Entry 1J9S (X-ray diffraction, 1.90 A resolution); this record covers chains A and B of the 3 polymer chains in the assembly.

[Chain A (and B)]
Protein: Copper-containing nitrite reductase
Source organism: Alcaligenes faecalis
Notes: EC 1.7.99.3; chain B of this document is another copy of the same molecule, construct and numbering; everything in this record applies to it too
Reference sequence: P38501 (NIR_ALCFA); residues 4-340 here correspond to UniProt positions 40-376 (UniProt number = residue number + 36)
Sequence (341 residues; each row starts with the number of its first residue):
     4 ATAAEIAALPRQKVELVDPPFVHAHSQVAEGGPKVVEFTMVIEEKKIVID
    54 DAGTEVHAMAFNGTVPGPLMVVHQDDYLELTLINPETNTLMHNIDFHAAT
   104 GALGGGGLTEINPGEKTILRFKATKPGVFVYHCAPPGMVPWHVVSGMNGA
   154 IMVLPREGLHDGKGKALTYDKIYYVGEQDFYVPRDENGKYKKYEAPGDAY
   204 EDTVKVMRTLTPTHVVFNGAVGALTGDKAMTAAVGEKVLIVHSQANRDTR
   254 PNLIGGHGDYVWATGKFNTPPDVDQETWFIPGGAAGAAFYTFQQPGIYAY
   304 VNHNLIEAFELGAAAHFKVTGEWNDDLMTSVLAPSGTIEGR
Disordered / not traced: 340-344
Sequence notes: engineered mutation N255 (His291 in P38501); cloning artifact (341-344)
UniProt features mapped onto this chain:
  - binding site (Cu cation): H95, H100, H135, C136, H145, M150, H306
Bound ions: Cu ion site 1: H95, C136, H145, M150; Cu ion site 2: H100, H135 (together with nitrite ion) (shared with H306(B) of chain B); Cu ion site 3: H306 (together with nitrite ion) (shared with 2 residues of chain C)
Ligand contacts:
  - nitrite ion (NO2), molecule 1: D98, H100, H135, A137, V142
  - nitrite ion (NO2), molecule 2: I257, H306, L308

[How chain A and chain B interact]
Pairs across the interface - 112 pairs, chain A then chain B:
  I9(A) - D329(B)
  Y80(A) - D329(B)  hydrogen bond
  E82(A) - V334(B)
  D98(A) - I257(B)
  H100(A) - N255(B)
  H100(A) - H260(B)
  H100(A) - E279(B)  salt bridge
  H100(A) - H306(B)  hydrogen bond
  A101(A) - H260(B)
  A102(A) - H260(B)  hydrogen bond (backbone-side chain)
  A102(A) - M331(B)  hydrophobic
  T103(A) - G258(B)
  T103(A) - H260(B)
  T103(A) - Y293(B)
  T103(A) - Q296(B)
  T103(A) - Q297(B)  hydrogen bond (backbone-side chain)
  T103(A) - M331(B)
  G104(A) - G258(B)  hydrogen bond (backbone-backbone)
  G104(A) - Q297(B)
  G104(A) - W326(B)
  G104(A) - M331(B)
  A105(A) - W326(B)
  A105(A) - M331(B)  hydrophobic
  L106(A) - I257(B)
  L106(A) - G258(B)
  L106(A) - I300(B)
  L106(A) - Y301(B)  hydrophobic
  L106(A) - A302(B)
  G107(A) - G258(B)
  G107(A) - M331(B)
  G108(A) - M331(B)
  L111(A) - M331(B)  hydrophobic
  L111(A) - P337(B)
  E113(A) - P337(B)
  I114(A) - P337(B)  hydrophobic
  G117(A) - G339(B)
  E118(A) - P337(B)
  E118(A) - S338(B)
  K119(A) - L335(B)
  K119(A) - A336(B)
  K119(A) - P337(B)
  K119(A) - S338(B)  hydrogen bond (backbone-backbone)
  T120(A) - L335(B)  hydrogen bond (side chain-backbone)
  T120(A) - A336(B)
  T120(A) - P337(B)
  I121(A) - S333(B)
  I121(A) - V334(B)  hydrogen bond (backbone-backbone)
  I121(A) - L335(B)  hydrogen bond (backbone-backbone)
  L122(A) - M331(B)  hydrophobic
  L122(A) - T332(B)
  R123(A) - D328(B)  hydrogen bond (side chain-backbone)
  R123(A) - M331(B)
  R123(A) - T332(B)  hydrogen bond (backbone-backbone)
  R123(A) - V334(B)
  F124(A) - L330(B)
  K125(A) - D329(B)
  K125(A) - L330(B)  hydrogen bond (backbone-backbone)
  T127(A) - L330(B)
  K128(A) - H260(B)
  K128(A) - D262(B)  salt bridge
  K128(A) - D277(B)  salt bridge
  P129(A) - D277(B)
  V131(A) - E279(B)
  F132(A) - E279(B)
  V133(A) - E279(B)  hydrogen bond (backbone-side chain)
  H135(A) - H306(B)
  V142(A) - L308(B)  hydrophobic
  V142(A) - F312(B)  hydrophobic
  P143(A) - L308(B)
  P143(A) - I309(B)
  P143(A) - F312(B)
  P143(A) - E313(B)
  V146(A) - L308(B)  hydrophobic
  Y184(A) - I309(B)
  V207(A) - E313(B)
  M210(A) - I309(B)
  R211(A) - T214(B)
  R211(A) - E313(B)  salt bridge
  T212(A) - T214(B)
  L213(A) - R250(B)
  L213(A) - I309(B)  hydrophobic
  L213(A) - E310(B)
  L213(A) - L314(B)  hydrophobic
  A248(A) - H306(B)  hydrogen bond (backbone-side chain)
  A248(A) - L308(B)
  N249(A) - H306(B)
  N249(A) - N307(B)  hydrogen bond (backbone-side chain)
  N249(A) - L308(B)  hydrogen bond (side chain-backbone)
  N249(A) - I309(B)
  D251(A) - R253(B)  salt bridge
  D251(A) - F282(B)
  T267(A) - Q278(B)  hydrogen bond
  K269(A) - V276(B)
  K269(A) - D277(B)
  K269(A) - Q278(B)
  K269(A) - E279(B)  salt bridge
  N271(A) - V276(B)
  N271(A) - D277(B)  hydrogen bond
  T272(A) - D275(B)
  T272(A) - V276(B)  hydrogen bond (side chain-backbone)
  T272(A) - Q278(B)  hydrogen bond
  F282(A) - F282(B)  hydrophobic
  P284(A) - T280(B)
  P284(A) - F282(B)  hydrophobic
  G285(A) - R253(B)
  G285(A) - T280(B)
  G285(A) - H306(B)
  G286(A) - E279(B)
  G286(A) - T280(B)  hydrogen bond (backbone-side chain)
  G286(A) - H306(B)
  A287(A) - E279(B)
  A288(A) - E279(B)  hydrogen bond (backbone-side chain)
Also at the interface, not in a pair above, chain A (57 interface residues in all): A4, T112, R250
Also at the interface, not in a pair above, chain B (44 interface residues in all): P215, T216

[Summary]
The interface between chain A and chain B involves 57 residues on one side and 44 on the other, with 22
hydrogen bonds and 6 salt bridges. Polar pairs include H100(A)-E279(B), K128(A)-D262(B) and K128(A)-D277(B).
Chain A binds nitrite ion.
Chain A and chain B are both Copper-containing nitrite reductase (Alcaligenes faecalis); the structure,
Crystal structure of nitrite soaked oxidized H255N AFNIR, was determined by X-ray diffraction together with
1J9Q, 1J9R and 1J9T from the same study.
